8XA3 - chains D and U of the 18 polymer chains in the assembly; structure by electron microscopy, 3.70 A resolution.

Chain D:
Protein: Major capsid protein
From: Human alphaherpesvirus 3
UniProtKB: Q6QCL5 (Q6QCL5_HHV3); residue numbers follow UniProt; this construct covers 14-1394
Sequence (1381 residues; row label = number of the first residue in the row):
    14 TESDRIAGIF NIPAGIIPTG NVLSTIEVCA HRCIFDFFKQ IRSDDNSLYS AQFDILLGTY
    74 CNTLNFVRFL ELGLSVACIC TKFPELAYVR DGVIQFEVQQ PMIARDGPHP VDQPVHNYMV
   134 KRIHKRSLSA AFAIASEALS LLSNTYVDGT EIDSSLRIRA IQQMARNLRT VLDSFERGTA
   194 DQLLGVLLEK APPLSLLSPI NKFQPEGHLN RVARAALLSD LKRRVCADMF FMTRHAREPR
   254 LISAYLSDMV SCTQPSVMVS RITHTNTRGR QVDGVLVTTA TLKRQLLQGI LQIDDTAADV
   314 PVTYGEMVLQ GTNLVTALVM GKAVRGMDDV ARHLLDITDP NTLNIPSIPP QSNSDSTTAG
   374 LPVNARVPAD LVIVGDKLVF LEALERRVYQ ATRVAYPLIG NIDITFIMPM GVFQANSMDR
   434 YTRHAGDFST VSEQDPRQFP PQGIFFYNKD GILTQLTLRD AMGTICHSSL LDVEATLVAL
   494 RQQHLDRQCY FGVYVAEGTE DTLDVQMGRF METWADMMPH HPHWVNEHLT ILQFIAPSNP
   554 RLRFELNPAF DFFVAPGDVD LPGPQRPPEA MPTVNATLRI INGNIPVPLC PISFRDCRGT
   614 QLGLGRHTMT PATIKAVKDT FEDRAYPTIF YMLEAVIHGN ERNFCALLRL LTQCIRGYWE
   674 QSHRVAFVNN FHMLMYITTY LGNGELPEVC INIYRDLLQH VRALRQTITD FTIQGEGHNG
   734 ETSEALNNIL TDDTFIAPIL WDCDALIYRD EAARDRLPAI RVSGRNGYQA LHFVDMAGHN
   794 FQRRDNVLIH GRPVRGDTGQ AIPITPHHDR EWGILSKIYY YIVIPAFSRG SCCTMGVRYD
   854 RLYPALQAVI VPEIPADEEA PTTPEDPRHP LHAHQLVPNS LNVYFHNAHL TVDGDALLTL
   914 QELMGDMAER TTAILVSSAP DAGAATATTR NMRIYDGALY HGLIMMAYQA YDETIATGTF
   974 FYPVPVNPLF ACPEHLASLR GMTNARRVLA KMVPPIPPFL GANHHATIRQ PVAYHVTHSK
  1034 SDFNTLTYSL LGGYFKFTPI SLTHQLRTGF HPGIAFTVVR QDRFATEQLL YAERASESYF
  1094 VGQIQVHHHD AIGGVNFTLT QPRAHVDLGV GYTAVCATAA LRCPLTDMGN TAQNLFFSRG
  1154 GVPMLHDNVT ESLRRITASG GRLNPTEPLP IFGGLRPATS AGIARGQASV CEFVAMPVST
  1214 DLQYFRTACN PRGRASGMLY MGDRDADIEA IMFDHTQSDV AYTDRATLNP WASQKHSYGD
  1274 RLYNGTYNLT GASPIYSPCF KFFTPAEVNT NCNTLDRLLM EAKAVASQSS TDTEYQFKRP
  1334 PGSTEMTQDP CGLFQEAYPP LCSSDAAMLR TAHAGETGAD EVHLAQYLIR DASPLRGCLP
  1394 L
Sequence notes: conflict I22 (Leu in Q6QCL5), A814 (Gly in Q6QCL5)

Chain U:
Protein: Tri1
From: Human alphaherpesvirus 3
Sequence (392 residues; each row starts with the number of its first residue; note: 77 numbers in that range are skipped by the numbering (no residue carries them; nothing is unmodelled there)):
     9 SIQVTPRSIV INRMNNIQIN PTSIGNPNNG LHMTYNNAAA AAAAAAAAAA AAAAAAAAAA
    69 AAAAAAAAAS IQVTPRSIVI NRMNNIQINP TSIGNPQVTI RLPLNNFKST TQLIQQVSLT
   129 DFFRPDIEHA GSTVLILRHP TDLPALARHR APPGRQTERL AEAWGQLLEA S
   192 RAYVTSLSFI AACRAEEYTD KQAAEANRTA IVSAYGCSRM GARLIRFSEC LRAMVQCHVF
   252 PHRFISFFGS LLEYTIQDNL CNITAVAKGP QEAARTDKTS TRRVTANIPA CVFWDVDKDL
   312 HLSADGLKHV FLVFVYTQRR QREGVRLHLA LSQLNEQCFG RGIGFLLGAR I
   428 CMYAAYTLIG TIPSESVRYT RRMERFGGYN VPTIWLEGVV WGGTNTWNEC

Interface between chain D and chain U:
Contacting residue pairs - 54 pairs, chain D then chain U:
  R81(D) - G102(U)
  R81(D) - Q105(U)
  K95(D) - Q105(U)  hydrogen bond (side chain-backbone)
  K95(D) - I108(U)
  A100(D) - D288(U)
  L152(D) - N92(U)
  L152(D) - N114(U)
  L154(D) - R90(U)
  L155(D) - R90(U)  hydrogen bond (backbone-side chain)
  S156(D) - R90(U)
  N157(D) - R90(U)
  T158(D) - R90(U)
  Y159(D) - R90(U)
  R170(D) - R90(U)
  I174(D) - I88(U)  hydrophobic
  M177(D) - I88(U)  hydrophobic
  M177(D) - I94(U)  hydrophobic
  L181(D) - I96(U)  hydrophobic
  R182(D) - T82(U)
  R182(D) - P83(U)
  R182(D) - R84(U)
  L185(D) - T107(U)
  F188(D) - V106(U)  hydrophobic
  F188(D) - T107(U)
  E189(D) - Q105(U)
  E189(D) - V106(U)
  V315(D) - P104(U)
  T316(D) - P104(U)
  Y317(D) - Q105(U)
  Y317(D) - V106(U)
  I1097(D) - T107(U)
  I1097(D) - I108(U)
  I1097(D) - L110(U)  hydrophobic
  Q1098(D) - D288(U)  hydrogen bond
  V1099(D) - L110(U)  hydrophobic
  V1099(D) - N113(U)
  H1101(D) - N113(U)
  H1101(D) - N114(U)  hydrogen bond
  H1101(D) - K116(U)
  H1102(D) - L121(U)
  V1108(D) - N114(U)
  F1110(D) - L112(U)  hydrophobic
  F1110(D) - N113(U)
  L1112(D) - L110(U)  hydrophobic
  Q1114(D) - V106(U)
  R1116(D) - V106(U)
  F1185(D) - A169(U)
  F1185(D) - W172(U)
  F1185(D) - G173(U)
  G1187(D) - E177(U)
  G1284(D) - E177(U)
  A1285(D) - E177(U)
  P1334(D) - L127(U)  hydrophobic
  G1335(D) - L271(U)
Other interface residues (no listed pair), chain D (41 interface residues in all): Y101, F145, T192, T1337
Other interface residues (no listed pair), chain U (36 interface residues in all): A73, A75, I79, P98, P111, Q120, P161, D269, R293

Summary:
41 residues of chain D face 36 of chain U across their interface, with 4 hydrogen bonds. Polar pairs include
K95(D)-Q105(U), L155(D)-R90(U) and Q1098(D)-D288(U).
Chain D is Major capsid protein and chain U is Tri1, both from Human alphaherpesvirus 3; the structure,
C-hexon capsomer of the VZV B-Capsid, was determined by electron microscopy, deposited together with 8X9W,
8X9X, 8X9Y, 8X9Z, 8XA0, 8XA1 and 8XA2.
